Entry 4O9W (X-ray diffraction, 1.69 A resolution); this record covers chains A and B.

Chain A:
Protein: Serine/threonine-protein kinase PLK1
Source organism: Homo sapiens
Notes: EC 2.7.11.21
UniProt: P53350 (PLK1_HUMAN); residue numbers follow UniProt; this construct covers 373-594
Amino-acid sequence (222 residues; each row starts with the number of its first residue):
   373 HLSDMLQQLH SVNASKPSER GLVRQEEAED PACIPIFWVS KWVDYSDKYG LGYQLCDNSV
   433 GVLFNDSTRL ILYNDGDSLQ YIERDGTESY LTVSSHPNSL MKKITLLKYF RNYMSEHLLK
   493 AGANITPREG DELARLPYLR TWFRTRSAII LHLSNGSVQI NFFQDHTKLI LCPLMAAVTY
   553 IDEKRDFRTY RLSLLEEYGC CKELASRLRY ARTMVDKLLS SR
Not modelled in the structure: 392-393, 499-507
Curated features (UniProtKB/Swiss-Prot):
  - region: Ala493 to Arg507 (Linker), His538 to Lys540 (Important for interaction with phosphorylated proteins)
  - modified residue: Ser375 (Phosphoserine), Ser450 (Phosphoserine), Thr498 (Phosphothreonine)
  - cross-link: Lys492 (Glycyl lysine isopeptide (Lys-Gly) (interchain with G-Cter in ubiquitin))
  - mutagenesis: Trp414 (W414F: Abolishes interaction with CDC25C and reduces centrosomal localization; W414F: No effect on centrosomal localization, nor on S-phase progression; when asscociated with A-427 ...), Val415 (V415A: Loss of centrosomal localization and of S-phase progression; when associated with A- 414 and A-427), Leu427 (L427A: No effect on centrosomal localization, nor on S-phase progression; when associated with A-414. Loss of centrosomal localization and of S-phase progression; when associated with A- 414 and A-415), Lys492 (K492R: Severe mitotic defects leading to prometaphase delay. Increased localization at kinetochores leading to increased levels of phosphorylated BUBR1), His538 (H538A: In pincer mutant; loss of centrosomal location and decreased interaction with phosphorylated CDC25C and BUB1; when associated with M-540), Lys540 (K540M: In pincer mutant; loss of centrosomal location and decreased interaction with phosphorylated CDC25C and BUB1; when associated with A-538)
Reported in the primary citation:
  - conformationally variable residues (order/disorder transition): Ala493 to Arg507
  - mutagenesis - W414F/V415A/L427A: abolished binding to NCAPG2

Chain B:
Protein: phospho peptide VAL-LEU-SER-TPO-LEU-NH2
Amino-acid sequence (6 residues; numbered 1 to 6; the number before each row is that of its first residue):
     1 VLSTLX
Modified / non-standard residues: Thr4 (phosphothreonine; TPO); NH2 (amino group) at position 6

Interface between chain A and chain B:
Pairs across the interface - 20 pairs, chain A then chain B:
  Lys413(A) - Ser3(B)
  Trp414(A) - Val1(B)
  Trp414(A) - Leu2(B)
  Trp414(A) - Ser3(B)  hydrogen bond (backbone-backbone)
  Val415(A) - Val1(B)
  Val415(A) - Leu2(B)  hydrophobic
  Asp416(A) - Val1(B)  hydrogen bond (backbone-backbone)
  Tyr485(A) - Leu2(B)
  His489(A) - Leu5(B)
  His489(A) - NH2_6(B)  hydrogen bond (backbone-backbone)
  Leu490(A) - Ser3(B)
  Leu490(A) - Thr4(B)
  Leu490(A) - Leu5(B)  hydrophobic
  Leu490(A) - NH2_6(B)
  Leu491(A) - Thr4(B)  hydrogen bond (backbone-backbone)
  Leu491(A) - Leu5(B)
  Leu491(A) - NH2_6(B)
  Arg516(A) - Val1(B)
  His538(A) - Thr4(B)
  Lys540(A) - Thr4(B)
Other interface residues (no listed pair), chain A (13 interface residues in all): Asn533, Phe534
From the paper, about this interface:
  - interface residues, chain A: Lys413(A), Trp414(A), Val415(A), Asp416(A), Tyr485(A), His489(A), Leu490(A), Leu491(A), Asn533(A), Phe534(A), His538(A), Lys540(A)

In short:
13 residues of chain A and 6 residues of chain B are in contact, with 4 hydrogen bonds. Main-chain hydrogen
bonds include Trp414(A)-Ser3(B), Asp416(A)-Val1(B) and His489(A)-NH2_6(B). Curated annotation (UniProt) lists
6 mutagenesis sites on chain A. The paper reports that W414F/V415A/L427A of chain A abolish binding to NCAPG2;
interface residues Lys413(A), Trp414(A) and Val415(A) among others.
Here chain A is Serine/threonine-protein kinase PLK1 (Homo sapiens) and chain B is phospho peptide
VAL-LEU-SER-TPO-LEU-NH2. Entry 4O9W (Crystal structure of polo-like kinase(PLK1)PBD in complex with phospho
peptide) was determined by X-ray diffraction.
